Entry 7OPX (electron microscopy, 2.63 A resolution); this record covers chains B and C of the 4 polymer chains in the assembly.

Chain B:
Name: Capsid protein VP2
Organism: Human enterovirus 70 (strain J670/71)
UniProt: P32537 (POLG_HE701); residues 1-250 here correspond to UniProt positions 70-319 (UniProt number = residue number + 69)
Amino-acid sequence (250 residues; each row starts with the number of its first residue):
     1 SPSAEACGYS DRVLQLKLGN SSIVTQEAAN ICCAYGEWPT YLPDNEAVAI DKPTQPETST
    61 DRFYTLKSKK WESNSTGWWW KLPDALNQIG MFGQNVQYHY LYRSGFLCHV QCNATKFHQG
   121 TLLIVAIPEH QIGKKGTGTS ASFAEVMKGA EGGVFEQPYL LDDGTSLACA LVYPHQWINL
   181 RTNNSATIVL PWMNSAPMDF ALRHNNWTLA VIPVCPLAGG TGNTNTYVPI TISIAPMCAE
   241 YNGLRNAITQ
Disordered / not traced: 1-10, 249-250
Curated features (UniProtKB/Swiss-Prot):
  - site: Gln250 (Cleavage)

Chain C:
Name: Capsid protein VP3
Organism: Human enterovirus 70 (strain J670/71)
UniProt: P32537 (POLG_HE701); residues 1-243 here correspond to UniProt positions 320-562 (UniProt number = residue number + 319)
Amino-acid sequence (243 residues; row label = number of the first residue in the row):
     1 GVPTCLLPGS NQFLTTDDHS SAPAFPDFSP TPEMHIPGQV HSMLEIVQIE SMMEINNVND
    61 ASGVERLRVQ ISAQSDMDQL LFNIPLDIQL EGPLRNTLLG NISRYYTHWS GSLEMTFMFC
   121 GSFMTTGKLI ICYTPPGGSS PTDRMQAMLA THVVWDFGLQ SSITIIIPWI SGSHYRMFNT
   181 DAKAINANVG YVTCFMQTNL VAPVGAADQC YIVGMVAAKK DFNLRLMRDS PDIGQSAILP
   241 EQA
Curated features (UniProtKB/Swiss-Prot):
  - region: Leu239 to Ala243 (Amphipathic alpha-helix)

Chain B / chain C interface:
Contacting residue pairs (71):
  Tyr35(B) - Pro37(C)  hydrophobic
  Tyr35(B) - Gly38(C)
  Glu37(B) - His35(C)  salt bridge
  Glu37(B) - Pro37(C)
  Glu46(B) - Met34(C)
  Glu46(B) - His35(C)  hydrogen bond (side chain-backbone)
  Lys116(B) - Ser122(C)  hydrogen bond (backbone-side chain)
  Lys116(B) - Phe123(C)  hydrogen bond (backbone-backbone)
  Lys116(B) - Met124(C)
  Phe117(B) - Ser122(C)
  Phe117(B) - Gly205(C)
  Phe117(B) - Ala206(C)
  His118(B) - Ser122(C)
  Gln119(B) - Cys120(C)
  Gln119(B) - Gly121(C)
  Gln119(B) - Ser122(C)
  Gln119(B) - Ala207(C)
  Gln119(B) - Gln209(C)  hydrogen bond (side chain-backbone)
  Gln119(B) - Cys210(C)  hydrogen bond
  Thr121(B) - Met118(C)
  Thr121(B) - Cys120(C)  hydrogen bond
  Tyr159(B) - Glu54(C)  hydrogen bond
  Tyr159(B) - Gly63(C)
  Tyr159(B) - Val64(C)
  Tyr159(B) - Arg66(C)
  Ser166(B) - Asn96(C)  hydrogen bond
  Leu167(B) - Met52(C)
  Leu167(B) - Leu67(C)  hydrophobic
  Ala168(B) - Ser51(C)
  Ala168(B) - Met52(C)  hydrogen bond (backbone-backbone)
  Ala168(B) - Leu67(C)  hydrophobic
  Ala168(B) - Asn96(C)
  Cys169(B) - Thr97(C)
  Cys169(B) - Leu98(C)  hydrogen bond (side chain-backbone)
  Cys169(B) - Asn101(C)  hydrogen bond
  Leu171(B) - Ile49(C)
  Leu171(B) - Glu50(C)
  Leu171(B) - Ser51(C)
  Val172(B) - Leu98(C)  hydrophobic
  Trp177(B) - Met52(C)  hydrophobic
  Trp177(B) - Met118(C)  hydrophobic
  Asn179(B) - Phe119(C)  hydrogen bond (side chain-backbone)
  Asn179(B) - Cys120(C)
  Arg181(B) - Phe119(C)
  Arg181(B) - Gly121(C)
  Arg181(B) - Ser122(C)  hydrogen bond (side chain-backbone)
  Arg181(B) - Phe123(C)
  Arg181(B) - Thr125(C)  hydrogen bond (side chain-backbone)
  Arg181(B) - Gly158(C)  hydrogen bond (side chain-backbone)
  Thr182(B) - Ser161(C)
  Pro191(B) - Pro37(C)  hydrophobic
  Trp192(B) - Pro37(C)
  Met193(B) - Ile36(C)  hydrophobic
  Met193(B) - Pro37(C)
  Asn194(B) - Met34(C)
  Asn194(B) - Ile36(C)
  Ser195(B) - Met34(C)
  Ala196(B) - Met34(C)
  Pro197(B) - Met34(C)
  Pro213(B) - Val64(C)
  Val214(B) - Val64(C)
  Val214(B) - Arg68(C)  hydrogen bond (backbone-side chain)
  Cys215(B) - Cys120(C)  hydrophobic
  Cys215(B) - Tyr211(C)  hydrophobic
  Cys215(B) - Val213(C)  hydrophobic
  Pro216(B) - Arg68(C)
  Gly220(B) - Gly205(C)  hydrogen bond (backbone-backbone)
  Gly220(B) - Ala206(C)
  Gly220(B) - Ala207(C)
  Thr221(B) - Val204(C)  hydrogen bond (side chain-backbone)
  Asn223(B) - Gly205(C)  hydrogen bond (side chain-backbone)
Other interface residues (no listed pair), chain B (38 interface residues in all): Gly120, Leu123, Gly138, Pro158, Gly219
Other interface residues (no listed pair), chain C (44 interface residues in all): Ile46, Phe157, Leu159, Pro203, Met215, Gln242, Ala243

In short:
38 residues of chain B and 44 residues of chain C are in contact; the contacts include 19 hydrogen bonds and 1
salt bridge. Among the polar pairs are Glu37(B)-His35(C), Glu46(B)-His35(C) and Lys116(B)-Ser122(C).
Here chain B is Capsid protein VP2 and chain C is Capsid protein VP3, both from Human enterovirus 70 (strain
J670/71). Entry 7OPX (CryoEM structure of human enterovirus 70 native virion) was determined by electron
microscopy (same publication as 7OZK, 7OZL, 7OZI and 7OZJ).
